8WVZ - chains B and H of the 8 polymer chains in the assembly; structure by electron microscopy, 3.15 A resolution.

# Chain B
Molecule: Putative primase C962R
Source organism: African swine fever virus
UniProt: A0A2X0TKI6 (A0A2X0TKI6_ASF); numbering as in UniProt (aligned over 1-962)
Chain sequence (972 residues; row label = number of the first residue in the row):
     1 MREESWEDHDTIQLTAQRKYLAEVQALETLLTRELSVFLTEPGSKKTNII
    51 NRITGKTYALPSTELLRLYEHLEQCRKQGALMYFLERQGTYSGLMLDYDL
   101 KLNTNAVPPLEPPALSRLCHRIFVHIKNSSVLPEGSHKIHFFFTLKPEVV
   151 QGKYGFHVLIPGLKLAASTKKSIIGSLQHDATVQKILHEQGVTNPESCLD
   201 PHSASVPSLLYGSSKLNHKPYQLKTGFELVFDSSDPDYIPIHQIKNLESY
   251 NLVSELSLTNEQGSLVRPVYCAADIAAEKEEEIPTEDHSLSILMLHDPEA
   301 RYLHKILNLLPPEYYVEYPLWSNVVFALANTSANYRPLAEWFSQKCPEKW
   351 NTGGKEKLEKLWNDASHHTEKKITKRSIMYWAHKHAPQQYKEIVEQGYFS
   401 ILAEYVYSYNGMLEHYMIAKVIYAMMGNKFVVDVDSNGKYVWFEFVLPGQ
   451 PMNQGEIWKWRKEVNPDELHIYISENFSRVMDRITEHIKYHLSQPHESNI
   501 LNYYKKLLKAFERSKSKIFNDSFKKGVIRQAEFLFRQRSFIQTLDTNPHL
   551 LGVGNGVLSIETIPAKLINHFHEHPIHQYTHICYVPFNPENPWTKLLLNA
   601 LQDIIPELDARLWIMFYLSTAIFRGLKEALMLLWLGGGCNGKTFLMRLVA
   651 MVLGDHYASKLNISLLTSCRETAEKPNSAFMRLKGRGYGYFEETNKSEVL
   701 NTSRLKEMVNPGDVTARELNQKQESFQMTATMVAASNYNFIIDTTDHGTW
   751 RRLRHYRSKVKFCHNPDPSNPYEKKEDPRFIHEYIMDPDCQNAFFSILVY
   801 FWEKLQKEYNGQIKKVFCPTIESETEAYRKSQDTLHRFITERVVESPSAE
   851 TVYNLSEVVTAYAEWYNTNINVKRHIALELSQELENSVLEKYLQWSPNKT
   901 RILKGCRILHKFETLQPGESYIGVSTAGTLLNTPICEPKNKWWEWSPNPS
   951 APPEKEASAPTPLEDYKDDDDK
Not modelled in the structure: 1-288, 919-934, 951-972
Sequence notes: expression tag (963-972)
Ion coordination: Mg2+: Thr643 (together with ADP)
Residues lining bound ligands: ADP: Ala600, Ile604, Gly638, Cys639, Asn640, Gly641, Lys642, Thr643, Phe644, Phe762, Lys775, Glu776, Asp777, Pro778, Phe780, Ile781

# Chain H
Molecule: 25-nt DNA strand
Sequence (25 nucleotides; row label = number of the first residue in the row):
     2 TTTTTTTTTTTTTTTTTTTTTTTTT

# How chain B and chain H interact
Contacting residue pairs (8):
  Ser522(B) with DT16(H), hydrogen bond to the phosphate; DT17(H), hydrogen bond to the phosphate
  Lys675(B) with DT2(H), base contact
  Arg717(B) with DT7(H), salt bridge to the phosphate
  Glu718(B) with DT7(H), phosphate contact
  Leu719(B) with DT6(H), phosphate contact; DT7(H), phosphate contact
  Asn720(B) with DT7(H), hydrogen bond to the phosphate
Also at the interface, not in a pair above, chain B (7 interface residues in all): Pro676
Also at the interface, not in a pair above, chain H (6 interface residues in all): DT8

# Summary
7 residues of chain B face 6 of chain H across their interface; the contacts include 3 hydrogen bonds and 1
salt bridge. Polar pairs include Ser522(B)-DT16(H), Ser522(B)-DT17(H) and Asn720(B)-DT7(H). Bound to chain B:
ADP.
Here chain B is Putative primase C962R (African swine fever virus) and chain H is a 25-nt DNA strand. Entry
8WVZ (Structure of ADP-Form AsfvPrimPol Hexamer) was determined by electron microscopy.
